8GRR - chains 1 and 3 of the 6 polymer chains in the assembly; structure by electron microscopy, 3.72 A resolution.

Chain 1:
Protein: A/wh/cha/09 VP1
Source organism: Foot-and-mouth disease virus A
UniProt: E7D6A4 (E7D6A4_9PICO); residue numbers follow UniProt; this construct covers 1-212
Chain sequence (212 residues; row label = number of the first residue in the row):
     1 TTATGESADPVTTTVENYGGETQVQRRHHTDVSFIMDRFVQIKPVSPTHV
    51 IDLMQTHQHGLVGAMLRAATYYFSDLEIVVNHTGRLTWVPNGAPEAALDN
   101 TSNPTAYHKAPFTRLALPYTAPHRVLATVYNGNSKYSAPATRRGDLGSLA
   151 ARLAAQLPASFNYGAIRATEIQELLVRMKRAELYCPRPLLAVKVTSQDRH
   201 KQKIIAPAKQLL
Unresolved in the structure: 135-154, 206-212
Construct notes: conflict Asn133 (Thr in E7D6A4), Lys193 (Glu in E7D6A4)

Chain 3:
Protein: A/wh/cha/09 VP3
Source organism: Foot-and-mouth disease virus A
UniProt: A0A890YS45 (A0A890YS45_9PICO); residues 1-221 here correspond to UniProt positions 304-524 (UniProt number = residue number + 303)
Chain sequence (221 residues; row label = number of the first residue in the row):
     1 GIVPVACSDGYGGLVTTDPKTADPAYGMVYNPPRTNYPGRFTNLLDVAEA
    51 CPTFLCFDDGKPYVVTRADEQRLLAKFDLSLAAKHMSNTYLSGIAQYYAQ
   101 YSGTINLHFMFTGSTDSKARYMVAYVPPGVTTPPDTPERAAHCIHAEWDT
   151 GLNSKFTFSIPYVSAADYAYTASDVADTTNVQGWVCIYQITHGKAEQDTL
   201 VVSVSAGKDFELRLPIDPRAQ
Unresolved in the structure: 221
Construct notes: conflict Ala68 (Thr371 in A0A890YS45)

How chain 1 and chain 3 interact:
Pairs across the interface - 33 pairs, chain 1 then chain 3:
  Pro90(1) with Ala99(3), hydrophobic; Leu214(3); Ile216(3)
  Asn91(1) with Gln100(3); Tyr170(3)
  Gly92(1) with Tyr170(3)
  Ala93(1) with Ile216(3), hydrophobic
  Ala97(1) with Pro218(3), hydrophobic
  Asn100(1) with Asp217(3), hydrogen bond (side chain-backbone); Pro218(3)
  Thr101(1) with Thr16(3)
  Ser102(1) with Asp217(3)
  Asn103(1) with Thr16(3), hydrogen bond (backbone-side chain)
  Pro104(1) with Thr16(3); Thr17(3)
  Thr105(1) with Val15(3); Thr16(3), hydrogen bond (backbone-side chain)
  Tyr107(1) with Leu14(3), hydrogen bond (backbone-backbone)
  Pro111(1) with Gly10(3)
  Phe112(1) with Asp9(3); Gly10(3)
  Thr113(1) with Gly10(3)
  Arg114(1) with Gly10(3), hydrogen bond (backbone-backbone); Tyr11(3)
  Thr120(1) with Gln100(3), hydrogen bond (backbone-side chain); Arg213(3), hydrogen bond (backbone-side chain); Leu214(3)
  Ala121(1) with Arg213(3), hydrogen bond (backbone-side chain)
  Pro122(1) with Asp167(3); Tyr168(3); Tyr170(3)
  His123(1) with Ala166(3)
  Ser160(1) with Tyr170(3), hydrogen bond
Also at the interface, not in a pair above, chain 1 (24 interface residues in all): Pro94, Ala106, Lys109
Also at the interface, not in a pair above, chain 3 (20 interface residues in all): Gly13, Arg219

In short:
24 residues of chain 1 and 20 residues of chain 3 are in contact; the contacts include 9 hydrogen bonds. Polar
contacts include Asn100(1)-Asp217(3), Asn103(1)-Thr16(3) and Thr105(1)-Thr16(3).
Here chain 1 is A/wh/cha/09 VP1 and chain 3 is A/wh/cha/09 VP3, both from Foot-and-mouth disease virus A.
Entry 8GRR (Complex of FMDV A/WH/CHA/09 and bovine neutralizing scFv antibody W125) was determined by electron
microscopy (same publication as 8GSP).
